PDB entry 7X8R | electron microscopy, 2.61 A resolution | chains A and N of the 5 polymer chains in the assembly

== Chain A ==
Name: Guanine nucleotide-binding protein G(s) subunit alpha isoforms short
Source organism: Bos taurus
UniProtKB: P63092 (GNAS2_HUMAN); residue numbers follow UniProt; this construct covers 1-394
Chain sequence (394 residues; row label = number of the first residue in the row):
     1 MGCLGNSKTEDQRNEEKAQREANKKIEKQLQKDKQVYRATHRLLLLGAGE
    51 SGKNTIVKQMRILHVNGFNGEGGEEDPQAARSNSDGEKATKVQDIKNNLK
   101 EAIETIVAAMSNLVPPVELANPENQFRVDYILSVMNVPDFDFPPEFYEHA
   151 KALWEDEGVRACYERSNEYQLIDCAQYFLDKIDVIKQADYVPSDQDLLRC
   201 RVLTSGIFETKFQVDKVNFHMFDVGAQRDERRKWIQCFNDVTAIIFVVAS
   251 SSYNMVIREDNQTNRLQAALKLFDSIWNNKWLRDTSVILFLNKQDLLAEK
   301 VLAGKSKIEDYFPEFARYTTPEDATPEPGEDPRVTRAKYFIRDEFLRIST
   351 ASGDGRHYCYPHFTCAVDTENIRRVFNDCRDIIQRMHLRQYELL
Unresolved in the structure: 1-11, 64-203, 255-263
Construct notes: conflict Asn54 (Ser in P63092), Ala226 (Gly in P63092), Ala268 (Glu in P63092), Lys271 (Asn in P63092), Asp274 (Lys in P63092), Asp284 (Thr in P63092), Thr285 (Ile in P63092); variant Lys280 (Arg in P63092)

== Chain N ==
Name: Nanobody 35
Source organism: synthetic construct
Notes: antibody fragment or engineered binder
Chain sequence (140 residues; each row starts with the number of its first residue; numbers below 1 keep their minus sign (Met-1 is residue -1)):
    -1 MAQVQLQESGGGLVQPGGSLRLSCAASGFTFSNYKMNWVRQAPGKGLEWV
    49 SDISQSGASISYTGSVKGRFTISRDNAKNTLYLQMNSLKPEDTAVYYCAR
    99 CPAPFTRDCFDVTSTTYAYRGQGTQVTVSSHHHHHHEPEA
Unresolved in the structure: -1 to 0, 127-138
Disulfides: Cys22-Cys96, Cys99-Cys107

== How chain A and chain N interact ==
Pairs across the interface (28; chain A residue first):
  Arg228(A) with Thr114(N), hydrogen bond
  Asp229(A) with Ser112(N); Thr113(N), hydrogen bond
  Glu230(A) with Asp109(N); Ser112(N); Thr114(N); Tyr115(N)
  Arg231(A) with Phe108(N); Asp109(N), hydrogen bond (backbone-side chain)
  Arg232(A) with Pro100(N); Phe108(N); Asp109(N), salt bridge
  Gln267(A) with Thr61(N); Gly62(N)
  Lys271(A) with Trp47(N)
  Ser275(A) with Asp106(N); Cys107(N), hydrogen bond (side chain-backbone); Phe108(N)
  Ile276(A) with Phe108(N), hydrophobic
  Asn278(A) with Asp106(N)
  Asn279(A) with Asp106(N), hydrogen bond; Phe108(N)
  Lys280(A) with Asp106(N)
  Arg283(A) with Arg105(N)
  Asp310(A) with Ser63(N)
  Tyr311(A) with Gly62(N)
  Pro313(A) with Gly62(N)
  Glu314(A) with Lys65(N), salt bridge
Interface residues without a listed pair, chain A (18 interface residues in all): Ile235
Interface residues without a listed pair, chain N (16 interface residues in all): Tyr117

== Overview ==
18 residues of chain A face 16 of chain N across their interface; the contacts include 5 hydrogen bonds and 2
salt bridges. Polar contacts include Arg232(A)-Asp109(N), Glu314(A)-Lys65(N) and Arg228(A)-Thr114(N).
Chain A is Guanine nucleotide-binding protein G(s) subunit alpha isoforms short (Bos taurus) and chain N is
Nanobody 35 (synthetic construct); the structure, Cryo-EM structure of the Boc5-bound hGLP-1R-Gs complex, was
determined by electron microscopy (same publication as 7X8S).
